1M16 - chain A; structure by X-ray diffraction, 1.70 A resolution.

Chain A:
Protein: acidic fibroblast growth factor
Organism: Homo sapiens
UniProtKB: P05230 (FGF1_HUMAN); residues 1-140 here correspond to UniProt positions 16-155 (UniProt number = residue number + 15)
Amino-acid sequence (146 residues; numbered 1 to 140 plus 6 insertion-coded residues; the number before each row is that of its first residue; a row labelled like 1A-1F holds insertion residues (1A, then the next letters in order)):
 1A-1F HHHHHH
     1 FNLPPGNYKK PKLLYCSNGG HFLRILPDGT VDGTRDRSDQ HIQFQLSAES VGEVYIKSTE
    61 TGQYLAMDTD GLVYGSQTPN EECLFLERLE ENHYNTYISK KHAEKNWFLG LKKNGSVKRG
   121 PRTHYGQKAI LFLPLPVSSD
Disordered / not traced: 1A, 138-140
Construct notes: expression tag (1A-1F); engineered mutation Phe-44 (Leu59 in P05230), Val-73 (Leu88 in P05230), Leu-109 (Val124 in P05230), Val-117 (Cys132 in P05230)
Swiss-Prot annotation at these positions:
  - region: Lys-112 to Lys-128 (Heparin-binding)
  - motif: Lys-9 to Lys-12 (Nuclear localization signal)
  - binding site (heparin): Asn-18
What the authors report for this chain:
  - mutagenesis - L44F/M67I/L73V/V109L/L111I/C117V, M67I, C117V (1.2 kJ/mole): decreased stability
  - mutagenesis - L44F/L73V/V109L/L111I/C117V: unchanged stability
  - mutagenesis - M67I: decreased expression

Summary:
UniProt lists heparin-binding residue Asn-18. The paper reports that L44F/M67I/L73V/V109L/L111I/C117V, M67I
and C117V reduce stability; M67I reduces expression.
Chain A is acidic fibroblast growth factor (Homo sapiens); the structure, Human Acidic Fibroblast Growth
Factor. 141 Amino Acid Form with Amino Terminal His Tag and Leu ..., was determined by X-ray diffraction,
deposited together with 1JY0, 1P63 and 1NZK.
